PDB entry 7ZRI | electron microscopy, 3.50 A resolution | chains D and B of the 4 polymer chains in the assembly

Chain D:
Name: Potassium-transporting ATPase KdpF subunit
From: Escherichia coli
UniProtKB: P36937 (KDPF_ECOLI); residue numbers follow UniProt; this construct covers 1-27
Amino-acid sequence (27 residues; row label = number of the first residue in the row):
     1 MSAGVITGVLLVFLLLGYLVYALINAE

Chain B:
Name: Potassium-transporting ATPase ATP-binding subunit
From: Escherichia coli
Notes: EC 7.2.2.6
UniProtKB: P03960 (KDPB_ECOLI); residue numbers follow UniProt; this construct covers 1-682
Amino-acid sequence (682 residues; row label = number of the first residue in the row):
     1 MSRKQLALFEPTLVVQALKEAVKKLNPQAQWRNPVMFIVWIGSLLTTCIS
    51 IAMASGAMPGNALFSAAISGWLWITVLFANFAEALAEGRSKAQANSLKGV
   101 KKTAFARKLREPKYGAAADKVPADQLRKGDIVLVEAGDIIPCDGEVIEGG
   151 ASVDESAITGESAPVIRESGGDFASVTGGTRILSDWLVIECSVNPGETFL
   201 DRMIAMVEGAQRRKTPNEIALTILLIALTIVFLLATATLWPFSAWGGNAV
   251 SVTVLVALLVCLIPTTIGGLLSAIGVAGMSRMLGANVIATSGRAVEAAGD
   301 VDVLLLNKTGTITLGNRQASEFIPAQGVDEKTLADAAQLASLADETPEGR
   351 SIVILAKQRFNLRERDVQSLHATFVPFTAQSRMSGINIDNRMIRKGSVDA
   401 IRRHVEANGGHFPTDVDQKVDQVARQGATPLVVVEGSRVLGVIALKDIVK
   451 GGIKERFAQLRKMGIKTVMITGDNRLTAAAIAAEAGVDDFLAEATPEAKL
   501 ALIRQYQAEGRLVAMTGDGTNDAPALAQADVAVAMNSGTQAAKEAGNMVD
   551 LDSNPTKLIEVVHIGKQMLMTRGSLTTFSIANDVAKYFAIIPAAFAATYP
   601 QLNALNIMCLHSPDSAILSAVIFNALIIVFLIPLALKGVSYKPLTASAML
   651 RRNLWIYGLGGLLVPFIGIKVIDLLLTVCGLV
Disordered / not traced: 1-6
Sequence notes: engineered mutation Asn307 (Asp in P03960)
Modified positions: Ser162 (phosphoserine; SEP)
Swiss-Prot annotation at these positions:
  - binding site (ATP): Asp344, Glu348, Phe377 to Ser384, Lys395
  - binding site (Mg(2+)): Asp518, Asp522
  - modified residue: Ser162 (Phosphoserine)
Ion coordination: K+: Cys261, Ile263
From the paper describing this entry:
  - post-translational modification sites: Ser162
  - mutagenesis - D307N: abolished catalytic activity (citing earlier work)

Interface between chain D and chain B:
Contacting residue pairs - 24 pairs, chain D then chain B:
  Val5(D) with Trp240(B), hydrophobic
  Val12(D) with Ala237(B), hydrophobic
  Leu15(D) with Ile38(B), hydrophobic; Ile41(B), hydrophobic; Leu233(B), hydrophobic
  Leu16(D) with Ile230(B), hydrophobic; Leu234(B), hydrophobic
  Tyr18(D) with Trp31(B), hydrogen bond (side chain-backbone); Pro34(B); Phe37(B); Ile38(B), hydrophobic
  Leu19(D) with Pro34(B), hydrophobic; Ile38(B), hydrophobic; Ile226(B); Thr229(B); Ile230(B), hydrophobic; Leu233(B), hydrophobic
  Val20(D) with Ile230(B)
  Ala22(D) with Ile226(B)
  Leu23(D) with Ile223(B), hydrophobic; Ile226(B), hydrophobic
  Glu27(D) with Trp31(B); Arg32(B); Lys214(B)
Also at the interface, not in a pair above, chain B (17 interface residues in all): Asn33, Ala227

In short:
10 residues of chain D and 17 residues of chain B are in contact; the contacts include 1 hydrogen bond. Its
one hydrogen-bonded contact is Tyr18(D)-Trp31(B). UniProt lists 11 ATP-binding residues and Mg2+-binding
residues Asp518(B) and Asp522(B) on chain B. From the paper: D307N of chain B abolishes catalytic activity; a
modification site at Ser162(B).
Chain D is Potassium-transporting ATPase KdpF subunit and chain B is Potassium-transporting ATPase ATP-binding
subunit, both from Escherichia coli; the structure, Cryo-EM structure of the KdpFABC complex in a
nucleotide-free E1 conformation loaded with K+, was determined by electron microscopy (same publication as
7ZRD, 7ZRE, 7ZRG, 7ZRH, 7ZRJ, 7ZRK, 7ZRL and 7ZRM).
